Entry 1NHV (X-ray diffraction, 2.90 A resolution); this record covers chain A.

# Chain A
Name: Hepatitis C virus NS5B RNA-dependent RNA polymerase
From: Hepatitis C virus subtype 1b
Notes: EC 2.7.7.48; fragment: residues 2420-2989 of polyprotein
Reference sequence: P26663 (POLG_HCVBK); residues 1-570 here correspond to UniProt positions 2420-2989 (UniProt number = residue number + 2419)
Amino-acid sequence (578 residues; each row starts with the number of its first residue; numbers below 1 keep their minus sign (Ala-7 is residue -7)):
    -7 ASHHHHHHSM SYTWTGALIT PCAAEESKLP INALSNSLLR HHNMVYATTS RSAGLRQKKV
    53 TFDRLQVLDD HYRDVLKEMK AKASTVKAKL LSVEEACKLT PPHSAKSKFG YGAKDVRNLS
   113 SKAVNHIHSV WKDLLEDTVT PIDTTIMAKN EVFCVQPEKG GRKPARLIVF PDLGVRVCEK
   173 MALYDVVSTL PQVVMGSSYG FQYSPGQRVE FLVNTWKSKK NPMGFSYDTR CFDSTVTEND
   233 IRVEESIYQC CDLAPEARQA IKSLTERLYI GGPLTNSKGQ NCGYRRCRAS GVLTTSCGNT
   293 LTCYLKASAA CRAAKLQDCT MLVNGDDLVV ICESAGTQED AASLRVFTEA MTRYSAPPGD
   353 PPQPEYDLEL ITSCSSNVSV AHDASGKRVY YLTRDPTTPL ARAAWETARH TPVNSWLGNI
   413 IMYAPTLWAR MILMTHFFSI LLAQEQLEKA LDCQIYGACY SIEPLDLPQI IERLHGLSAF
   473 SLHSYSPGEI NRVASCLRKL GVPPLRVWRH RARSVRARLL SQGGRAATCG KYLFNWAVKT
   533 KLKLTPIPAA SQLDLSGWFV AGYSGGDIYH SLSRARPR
Disordered / not traced: -7 to 0, 149-153, 564-570
Construct notes: expression tag (-7 to 0)
Swiss-Prot annotation at these positions:
  - binding site (Mg(2+)): Asp220, Asp318, Asp319
  - modified residue (Phosphoserine): Ser29, Ser42
Cystine bridges: Cys303-Cys311
Small-molecule neighbours: 154 ((2S)-2-[(5-benzofuran-2-yl-thiophen-2-ylmethyl)-(2,4-dichloro-benzoyl)-amino]-3-phenyl-propionic acid): Leu419, Arg422, Met423, Leu474, His475, Ser476, Tyr477, Ile482, Leu497, Arg501, Arg505, Trp528

# Overview
Chain A binds compound 154. Curated annotation (UniProt) lists 3 Mg2+-binding residues.
Chain A is Hepatitis C virus NS5B RNA-dependent RNA polymerase (Hepatitis C virus subtype 1b); the structure,
Hepatitis C virus RNA polymerase in complex with non-nucleoside analogue inhibitor, was determined by X-ray
diffraction, deposited together with 1NHU.
